Entry 5OWY (X-ray diffraction, 1.90 A resolution); this record covers chain A.

# Chain A
Protein: Glycogen phosphorylase, muscle form
Organism: Oryctolagus cuniculus
Notes: EC 2.4.1.1
Reference sequence: P00489 (PYGM_RABIT); residues 0-842 here correspond to UniProt positions 1-843 (UniProt number = residue number + 1)
Chain sequence (843 residues; numbered 0 to 842; the number before each row is that of its first residue; numbering starts at 0):
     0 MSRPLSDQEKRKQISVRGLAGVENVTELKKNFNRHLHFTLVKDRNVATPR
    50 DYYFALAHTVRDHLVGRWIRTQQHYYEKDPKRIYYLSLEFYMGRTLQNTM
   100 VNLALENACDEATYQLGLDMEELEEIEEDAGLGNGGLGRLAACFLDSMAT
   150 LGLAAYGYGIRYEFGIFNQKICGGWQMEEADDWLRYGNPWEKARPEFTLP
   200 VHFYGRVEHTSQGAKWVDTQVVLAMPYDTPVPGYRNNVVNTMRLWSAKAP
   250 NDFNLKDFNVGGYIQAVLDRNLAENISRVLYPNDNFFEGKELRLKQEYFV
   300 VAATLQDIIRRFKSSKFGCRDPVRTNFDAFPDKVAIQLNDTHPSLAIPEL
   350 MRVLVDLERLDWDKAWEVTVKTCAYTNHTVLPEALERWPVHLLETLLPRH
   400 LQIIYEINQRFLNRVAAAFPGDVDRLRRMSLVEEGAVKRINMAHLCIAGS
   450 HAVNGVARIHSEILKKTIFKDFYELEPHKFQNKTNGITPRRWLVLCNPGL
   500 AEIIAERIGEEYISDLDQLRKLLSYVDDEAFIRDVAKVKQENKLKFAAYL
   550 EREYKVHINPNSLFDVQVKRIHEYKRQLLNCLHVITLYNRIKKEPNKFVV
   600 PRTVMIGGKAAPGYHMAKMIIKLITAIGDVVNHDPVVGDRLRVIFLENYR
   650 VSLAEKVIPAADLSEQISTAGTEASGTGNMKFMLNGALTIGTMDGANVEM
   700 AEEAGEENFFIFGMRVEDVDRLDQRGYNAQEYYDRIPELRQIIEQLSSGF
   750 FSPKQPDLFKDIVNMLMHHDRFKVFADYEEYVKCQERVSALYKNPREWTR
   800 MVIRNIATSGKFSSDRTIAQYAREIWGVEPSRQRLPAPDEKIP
Disordered / not traced: 0-11, 255-260, 315-323, 837-842
Curated features (UniProtKB/Swiss-Prot):
  - binding site (AMP): Asp42, Tyr75, Arg309 to Cys318
  - site: Cys108 (Involved in the association of subunits), Cys142 (Involved in the association of subunits), Tyr155 (Can be labeled by an AMP analog)
  - modified residue: Ser1 (N-acetylserine), Ser14 (Phosphoserine), Tyr203 (Phosphotyrosine), Tyr226 (Phosphotyrosine), Ser429 (Phosphoserine), Tyr472 (Phosphotyrosine), Ser513 (Phosphoserine), Lys680 (N6-(pyridoxal phosphate)lysine), Ser746 (Phosphoserine), Ser747 (Phosphoserine)
Covalent attachments: pyridoxal phosphate (PLP) linked to Lys680

# In short
From UniProt: 12 AMP-binding residues.
Chain A is Glycogen phosphorylase, muscle form (Oryctolagus cuniculus); the structure, Glycogen Phosphorylase
in complex with KS252, was determined by X-ray diffraction, deposited together with 5OWZ, 5OX0, 5OX1, 5OX3 and
5OX4.
